Entry 7PIA (electron microscopy, 13.60 A resolution (very low resolution: no residue pairs are listed; an interface is given only as per-side residue counts)); this record covers chains k and 3 of the 54 polymer chains in the assembly.

Chain k:
Protein: 50S ribosomal protein L15
Organism: Mycoplasma pneumoniae M129
Reference sequence: Q50300 (RL15_MYCPN); numbering as in UniProt (aligned over 1-151)
Sequence (151 residues; numbered 1 to 151; the number before each row is that of its first residue):
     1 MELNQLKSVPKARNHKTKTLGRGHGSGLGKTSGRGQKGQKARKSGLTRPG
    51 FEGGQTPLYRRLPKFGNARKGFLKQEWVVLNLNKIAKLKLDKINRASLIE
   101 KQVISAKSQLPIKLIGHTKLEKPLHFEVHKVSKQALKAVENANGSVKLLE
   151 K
Disordered / not traced: 1-2, 151

Chain 3:
Molecule: 23S ribosomal RNA
Organism: Mycoplasma pneumoniae M129
Sequence (2907 nucleotides; numbered 1 to 2907; the number before each row is that of its first residue):
     1 UACAAUAAGUUACUAAGGGCUUAUGGUGGAUGCCUUGGCACUAAUAGGCG
    51 AUGAAGGACGUGUUAACCUGCGAUAAGCUUCGGGUAGGUGGUAAGAACCU
   101 CAGAUCCGGAGAUUUCCGAAUGGAGCAAUCCGGUAGUUGGAAACAGCUAU
   151 CAUUAAUUGAUGAAUAAAUAGUCAAUUAAAGCAAUACGUGGUGAAGUGAA
   201 ACAUCUCAGUAGCCACAGGAAAAGAAAACGAAUGUGAUUCCGUGUGUAGU
   251 GGCGAGCGAAAGCGGAACAGGCCAAACUUAUCAUUAGAUAGGGGUUGUAG
   301 GGCUUGCAAUGUGGACUUGAAAACGAUAGAAGAAGCUGUUGGAAAGCAGC
   351 GCGCAAAAGGGUGAUAGCCCCGUAUUUGAAAUUGUUUUCAUACCUAGCGA
   401 GAUCCCUGAGUAGCUCGGAAAACGUUAUUUUGAGUGAAUCUGCCCAGACC
   451 AUUGGGUAAGCCUAAAUACUAAUUAGUGACCGAUAGCGAAACAGUACCGU
   501 GAGGGAAAGGUGAAAAGAACCCAGAGAUGGGAGUGAAAUAGAUUCUGAAA
   551 CCAUAUGCCUACAACGUGUCAGAGCACAUUAAUGUGUGAUGGCGUGCGUU
   601 UUGAAGUAUGAGCCGGCGAGUUAUGAUAGCAAGCGUUAGUUAACCAGGAG
   651 AUGGGGAGCUGUAGCGAAAGCGAGUUUUAAAAGAGCGUUUGUUUGUUAUU
   701 AUAGACCCGAAACGGGUUGAGCUAGUCAUGAGCAGGUUGAAGGUUGAGUA
   751 ACAUCAACUGGAGGACCGAACCGACUCUCGUUGAAACGAUAGCGGAUGAC
   801 UUGUGAUUAGGGGUGAAAUUCCAAUCGAAAUCCGUGAUAGCUGGUUCUCG
   851 UCGAAAUAGCUUUAAGGCUAGCGUGAGAUCACAAAUAAGUGGAGGUAAAG
   901 CUACUGAAUGUAUGAUGGCGCCACCUAGGCGUACUGAAUACAAUUAAACU
   951 CUGAAUGCCAUUUAUUUUAUUCUCGCAGUCAGACAGUGGGGGAUAAGCUU
  1001 CAUUGUCAAGAGGGGAAGAGCCCAGAUCAUUAAAUAAGGUCCCCAAAAUA
  1051 UACUAAGUGGAAAAGGAUGUGAAAGUGCUAAAACAGCAAGGAUGUUGGCU
  1101 UAGAAGCAGCCAUCGUUUAAAGAGUGCGUAACAGCUCACUUGUCGAGUGU
  1151 UUUUGCGCCGAAGAUGUAACGGGGCUAAGUAUAUUACCGAAUUUAUGGAU
  1201 AAGAUUUAUAUCUUGUGGUAGACGAGCGUUGUAUUGGAGUUGAAGUCAAA
  1251 GCGUGAGCAUUGGUGGAUCCAAUACAAGUGAGAAUGCCGGCAUGAGUAAC
  1301 GCUUGGGAGUGAGAAUCUCCCAAACCGAUUGACUAAGGUUUCCUGGACCA
  1351 GGGUCGUCCUUCCAGGGUUAGUCUGGACCUAAGCUGAGGCUGAAAAGCGU
  1401 AGGCGAUGGACAACAGGUUAAUAUUCCUGUACUUACAGUUAGACUGAUGG
  1451 AGUGACAAAGAAGGUUUUCCACCCCCAUAAUUGGAUUUGGGGAUAAAUCA
  1501 UAAGGUGGUACAAUAGGCAAAUCCGUUGUGCAUAACAUUGAGUGAUGAUG
  1551 UCGAGUGAAUGAGUGAUCAAGUAGCGAAGGUGGUAUUAAUCAUGCUUUCA
  1601 AGAAAAGCUUCUAGGGUUAAUCUAGCUGUAACCAGUACCGAGAACGAACA
  1651 CACGUAGUCAAGGAGAGGAUCCUAAGGUUAGCGAGUGAACUAUAGCCAAG
  1701 GAACUCUGCAAAUUAACCCCGUAAGUUAGCGAGAAGGGGUGCUUAUGUAA
  1751 AAGUAAGCCGCAGUGAAGAACGAGGGGGGACUGUUUAACUAAAACACAAC
  1801 UCUAUGCCAAACCGUAAGGUGAUGUAUAUGGGGUGACACCUGCCCAGUGC
  1851 UGGAAGGUUAAAGAAGGAGGUUAGCGCAAGCGAAGCUUUUAACUGAAGCC
  1901 CCAGUGAACGGCGGCCGUAACUAUAACGGUCCUAAGGUAGCGAAAUUCCU
  1951 AGUCGGGUAAAUUCCGUCCCGCUUGAAUGGUGUAACCAUCUCUUGACUGU
  2001 CUCGGCUAUAGACUCGGUGAAAUCCAGGUACGGGUGAAGACACCCGUUAG
  2051 GCGCAACGGGACGGAAAGACCCCGUGAAGCUUUACUGUAGCUUAAUAUUG
  2101 AUCAGGACAUUAUCAUGUAGAGAAUAGGUAGGAGCAAUCGAUGCAAGUUC
  2151 GCUAGGACUUGUUGAUGCGAAAGGUGGAAUACUACCCUUGGUUGUGUGCU
  2201 GUUCUAAUUGGUAACUGUUAUCCAGUUUCAAGACAGUGUUAGGUGGGCAG
  2251 UUUGACUGGGGCGGUCGCCUCCUAAAAGGUAACGGAGGCGUACAAAGGUA
  2301 CCUUCAGUACGGUUGGAAAUCGUAUGUAGAGUGUAAUGGUGUAAGGGUGC
  2351 UUGACUGUGAGACAUACAGGUCGAACAGGUGAGAAAUCAGGUCAUAGUGA
  2401 UCCGGUGGUCCAGUAUGGAAUGGCCAUCGCUCAACGGAUAAAAGCUACUC
  2451 CGGGGAUAACAGGCUGAUACUGCCCAAGAGUUCAUAUCGACGGCAGUGUU
  2501 UGGCACCUCGAUGUCGACUCAUCUCAUCCUCGAGCUGAAGCAGGUUCGAA
  2551 GGGUUCGGCUGUUCGCCGAUUAAAGAGAUACGUGAGUUGGGUUCAAACCG
  2601 UCGUGAGACAGGUUGGUCCCUAUCUAUUGUGCCCGUAGGAAGAUUGAAGA
  2651 GUGUUGCUUCUAGUACGAGAGGACCGAAGCGAGGACACCUCUUAUGCUCC
  2701 AGUUGUAGCGCCAGCUGCACCGCUGGGUAGUAACGUGUCUAUUAGAUAAA
  2751 CGCUGAAAGCAUCUAAGUGUGAAACUAUCUCAAAGAUUAAUCUUCCCAUU
  2801 UCGCAAGAAAGUAAGAGCCGUCAAAGACGAUGACGUUGAUAGGUUACAGG
  2851 UGUAAGCAUAGUGAUAUGUUGAGCUGAGUAAUACUAAUUGCUCGAGGACU
  2901 UAUUGGA
Disordered / not traced: 1-7, 923-927, 1560-1569, 2901-2907

Chain k / chain 3 interface:
At this resolution (14 A) residue pairs are not listed: 90 residues of chain k and 110 of chain 3 lie at the interface.

In short:
The interface between chain k and chain 3 involves 90 residues on one side and 110 on the other.
Chain k is 50S ribosomal protein L15 and chain 3 is 23S ribosomal RNA, both from Mycoplasma pneumoniae M129;
the structure, 70S ribosome with A/P- and P/E-site tRNAs in spectinomycin-treated Mycoplasma pneumoniae cells,
was determined by electron microscopy (same publication as 7OOC, 7OOD, 7P6Z, 7PAH, 7PAI, 7PAJ and 23 further
entries).
